PDB entry 8EAF | electron microscopy, 2.62 A resolution | chains A and F of the 7 polymer chains in the assembly

== Chain A (and F) ==
Molecule: Minichromosome maintenance protein MCM
Organism: Saccharolobus solfataricus P2
Notes: EC 3.6.4.12; chain F of this document is another copy of the same molecule, construct and numbering; everything in this record applies to it too
UniProt: Q9UXG1 (MCM_SACS2); numbering as in UniProt; present here: 2-265, 269-612
Sequence (610 residues; numbered 0 to 612; 3 numbers in that range are skipped by the numbering (no residue carries them; nothing is unmodelled there); the number before each row is that of its first residue; numbering starts at 0):
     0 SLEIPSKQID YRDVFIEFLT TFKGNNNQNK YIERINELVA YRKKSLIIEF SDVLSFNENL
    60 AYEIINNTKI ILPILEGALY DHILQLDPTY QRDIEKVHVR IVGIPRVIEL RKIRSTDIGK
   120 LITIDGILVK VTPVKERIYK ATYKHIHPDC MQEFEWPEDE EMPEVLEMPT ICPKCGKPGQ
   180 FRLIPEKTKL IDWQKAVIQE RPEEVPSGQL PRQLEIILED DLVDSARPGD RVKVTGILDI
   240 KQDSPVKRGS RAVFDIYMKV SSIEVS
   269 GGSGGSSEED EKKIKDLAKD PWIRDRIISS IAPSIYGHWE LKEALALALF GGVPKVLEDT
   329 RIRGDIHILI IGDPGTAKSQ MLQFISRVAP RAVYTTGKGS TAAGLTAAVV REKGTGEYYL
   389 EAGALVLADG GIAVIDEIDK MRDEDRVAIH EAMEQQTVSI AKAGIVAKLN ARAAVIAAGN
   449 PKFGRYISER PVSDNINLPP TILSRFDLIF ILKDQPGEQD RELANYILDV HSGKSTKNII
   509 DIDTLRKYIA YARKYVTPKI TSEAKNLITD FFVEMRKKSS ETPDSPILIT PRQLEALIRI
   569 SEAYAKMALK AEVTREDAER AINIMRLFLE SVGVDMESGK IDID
Unresolved in the structure: 0-6, 269-274, 605-612
Construct notes: expression tag (0-1); conflict G269 (Leu in Q9UXG1), G270 (Asp in Q9UXG1), S271 (Glu in Q9UXG1), G272 (Val in Q9UXG1), G273 (Ile in Q9UXG1), S274 (Ile in Q9UXG1)
Metal / ion sites: Zn2+: H144, C149, C171, C174; Mg2+: S347 (together with 08T)
Residues lining bound ligands: 08T ([[[(2R,3S,4R,5R)-5-(6-aminopurin-9-yl)-3,4-bis(oxidanyl)oxolan-2-yl]methoxy-oxidanyl-phosphoryl]oxy-oxidanyl-phosphoryl]oxy-tris(fluoranyl)beryllium): S302, I303, Y304, H306, D341, P342, G343, T344, A345, K346, S347, Q348, N448, L491, I495
Swiss-Prot annotation at these positions:
  - motif: S472 to D475 (Arginine finger)
  - binding site (ATP): G340 to S347
  - mutagenesis: L189 (L189D: Predominantly monomeric and loss of helicase activity; when associated with R-191), D191 (D191R: Predominantly monomeric and loss of helicase activity; when associated with D-189), E202 to V204 (Loss of helicase activity), F318 (F318A: No effect on helicase and ATPase activity), E326 to D327 (Impairs helicase activity; when associated with A-329), R329 (R329A: Impairs helicase activity; when associated with 326-A-A-327), R331 (R331A: Loss of helicase and ATPase activity), K346 (K346A: Loss of helicase and ATPase activity; K346A: Sharp decrease in ATPase activity. Almost devoid of helicase activity), R359 (R359A: Loss of helicase and reduction of ATPase activity), K366 (K366E: Loss of helicase and reduction of ATPase activity), T374 (T374E: Reduction of helicase and gain of ATPase activity), D404 (D404A: Loss of helicase and ATPase activity), 9 further mutagenesis entries in UniProt
What the authors report for this chain:
  - catalytic residues: E405 (citing earlier work)

== Interface between chain A and chain F ==
Pairs across the interface (74):
  V133(A) - R211(F)
  K134(A) - V252(F)
  K134(A) - F253(F)
  K134(A) - D254(F)  salt bridge
  E135(A) - S114(F)
  E135(A) - V252(F)
  E135(A) - F253(F)  hydrogen bond (backbone-backbone)
  E135(A) - I255(F)
  R136(A) - A251(F)
  R136(A) - V252(F)
  I137(A) - A251(F)  hydrogen bond (backbone-backbone)
  I137(A) - F253(F)  hydrophobic
  I145(A) - W155(F)  hydrophobic
  E163(A) - S249(F)  hydrogen bond (backbone-side chain)
  V164(A) - S249(F)
  L165(A) - R247(F)
  L165(A) - S249(F)
  Q179(A) - M167(F)
  Q179(A) - T169(F)  hydrogen bond
  R181(A) - E159(F)  salt bridge
  R181(A) - E166(F)  salt bridge
  P184(A) - D238(F)
  P184(A) - I239(F)  hydrophobic
  E185(A) - K68(F)  salt bridge
  L189(A) - S114(F)
  L189(A) - I239(F)  hydrophobic
  D191(A) - R113(F)
  D191(A) - S114(F)  hydrogen bond (side chain-backbone)
  W192(A) - V252(F)  hydrophobic
  V222(A) - R113(F)
  D223(A) - R113(F)  salt bridge
  D223(A) - R211(F)  salt bridge
  R226(A) - S206(F)  hydrogen bond
  R226(A) - G207(F)
  D242(A) - G248(F)
  P244(A) - G248(F)
  V245(A) - R247(F)
  L325(A) - V498(F)
  L325(A) - H499(F)
  D327(A) - S302(F)
  D327(A) - R355(F)
  Y386(A) - K381(F)
  L388(A) - L209(F)
  V394(A) - G207(F)
  D397(A) - S206(F)  hydrogen bond
  D397(A) - G207(F)  hydrogen bond (side chain-backbone)
  A429(A) - S368(F)
  A429(A) - T369(F)
  G432(A) - K129(F)
  V434(A) - Q198(F)  hydrogen bond (backbone-side chain)
  A435(A) - Q198(F)
  A435(A) - P210(F)  hydrophobic
  L437(A) - L209(F)  hydrophobic
  L437(A) - P210(F)
  N438(A) - P201(F)
  R440(A) - S206(F)
  T537(A) - R489(F)
  T537(A) - N493(F)
  T537(A) - L496(F)
  D538(A) - R489(F)  salt bridge
  F540(A) - A492(F)  hydrophobic
  V541(A) - R489(F)
  R544(A) - D482(F)  salt bridge
  R544(A) - Q483(F)
  R544(A) - P484(F)
  R544(A) - D488(F)  salt bridge
  S548(A) - P484(F)
  T558(A) - P342(F)
  P559(A) - G343(F)
  P559(A) - D482(F)
  P559(A) - L491(F)  hydrophobic
  P559(A) - I495(F)  hydrophobic
  R560(A) - P342(F)
  I566(A) - L496(F)  hydrophobic
Interface residues without a listed pair, chain A (62 interface residues in all): P132, M167, I190, Q193, A225, P227, Q241, T328, E389, A390, G398, V415, A431, K436, K533, L556, L562
Interface residues without a listed pair, chain F (56 interface residues in all): R110, I117, V128, P162, V204, Q208, Q241, R250, Q348, Q351, K366

== Summary ==
Chain A and chain F form an interface of 62 and 56 residues respectively; the contacts include 9 hydrogen
bonds and 9 salt bridges. Polar contacts include K134(A)-D254(F), R181(A)-E159(F) and R181(A)-E166(F). Chain A
binds compound 08T. Curated annotation (UniProt) lists 8 ATP-binding residues and 31 mutagenesis sites on
chain A. From the paper: the catalytic residue E405(A).
Chain A and chain F are both Minichromosome maintenance protein MCM (Saccharolobus solfataricus P2); the
structure, SsoMCM hexamer bound to Mg/ADP-BeFx and 12-mer oligo-dT. Class 1, was determined by electron
microscopy together with 8EAG, 8EAH, 8EAJ, 8EAK, 8EAL and 8EAM from the same study.
